PDB entry 4D0D | X-ray diffraction, 3.13 A resolution | chains A and B of the 3 polymer chains in the assembly

[Chain A]
Name: Major histocompatibility complex class I glycoprotein haplotype B2
Source organism: Gallus gallus
Notes: fragment: extracellular domains, residues 22-293
UniProtKB: O46789 (O46789_CHICK); residues 1-272 here correspond to UniProt positions 22-293 (UniProt number = residue number + 21)
Chain sequence (310 residues; numbered 1 to 310; the number before each row is that of its first residue):
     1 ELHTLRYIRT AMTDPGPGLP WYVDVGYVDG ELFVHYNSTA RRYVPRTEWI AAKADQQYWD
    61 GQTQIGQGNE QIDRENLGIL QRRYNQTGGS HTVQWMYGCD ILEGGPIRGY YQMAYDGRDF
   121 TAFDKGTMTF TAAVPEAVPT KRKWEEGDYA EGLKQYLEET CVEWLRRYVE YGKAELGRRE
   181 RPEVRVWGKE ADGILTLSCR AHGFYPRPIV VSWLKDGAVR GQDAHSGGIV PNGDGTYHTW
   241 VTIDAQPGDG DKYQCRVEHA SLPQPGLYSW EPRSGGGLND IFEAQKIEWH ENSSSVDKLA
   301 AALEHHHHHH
Unresolved in the structure: 276-310
Disulfides: Cys99-Cys161, Cys199-Cys255
Construct notes: expression tag (273-310)
Reported in the primary citation:
  - contacts within the chain: Asp24-Tyr43
  - specificity-determining residues: Tyr43, Met113

[Chain B]
Name: Beta-2-microglobulin
Source organism: Gallus gallus
UniProtKB: P21611 (B2MG_CHICK); residues 1-98 here correspond to UniProt positions 22-119 (UniProt number = residue number + 21)
Chain sequence (98 residues; row label = number of the first residue in the row):
     1 DLTPKVQVYS RFPASAGTKN VLNCFAAGFH PPKISITLMK DGVPMEGAQY SDMSFNDDWT
    61 FQRLVHADFT PSSGSTYACK VEHETLKEPQ VYKWDPEF
Unresolved in the structure: 1, 98
Disulfides: Cys24-Cys79

[How chain A and chain B interact]
Residue-residue contacts (63):
  Arg6(A) - Asp57(B)  salt bridge
  Ile8(A) - Ser54(B)
  Ile8(A) - Phe55(B)  hydrophobic
  Arg9(A) - Phe55(B)
  Thr10(A) - Phe55(B)
  Thr10(A) - Phe61(B)
  Met12(A) - Pro32(B)  hydrophobic
  Met12(A) - Met53(B)  hydrophobic
  Asp14(A) - Lys33(B)  salt bridge
  Pro15(A) - Lys33(B)
  Gly16(A) - Lys33(B)
  Leu19(A) - Arg63(B)
  Val25(A) - Met53(B)
  Tyr27(A) - Ser54(B)  hydrogen bond
  Leu32(A) - Asp52(B)
  His35(A) - Asp52(B)  salt bridge
  Arg46(A) - Asp52(B)  salt bridge
  Ser90(A) - Pro31(B)
  Thr92(A) - His30(B)
  Thr92(A) - Pro32(B)
  Gln94(A) - Phe55(B)
  Gln94(A) - Trp59(B)  hydrogen bond (side chain-backbone)
  Gln94(A) - Phe61(B)
  Trp95(A) - Phe55(B)
  Met96(A) - Phe55(B)  hydrophobic
  Met96(A) - Asn56(B)
  Met96(A) - Asp57(B)
  Met96(A) - Trp59(B)  hydrophobic
  Gln112(A) - Trp59(B)
  Met113(A) - Trp59(B)
  Ala114(A) - Trp59(B)  hydrophobic
  Asp116(A) - His30(B)
  Gly117(A) - His30(B)  hydrogen bond (backbone-side chain)
  Asp119(A) - Trp59(B)  hydrogen bond
  Arg185(A) - Pro13(B)
  Arg185(A) - Ala14(B)  hydrogen bond (side chain-backbone)
  Arg185(A) - Pro96(B)  hydrogen bond (side chain-backbone)
  Trp187(A) - Glu97(B)
  Lys189(A) - Asp95(B)  salt bridge
  Arg200(A) - Tyr9(B)
  His202(A) - Ser10(B)  hydrogen bond (side chain-backbone)
  His202(A) - Arg11(B)
  His202(A) - Phe12(B)
  His202(A) - Pro13(B)
  Gly203(A) - Arg11(B)
  Gly227(A) - Gln7(B)  hydrogen bond (backbone-side chain)
  Val230(A) - Gln7(B)
  Val230(A) - Tyr9(B)
  Val230(A) - Phe25(B)  hydrophobic
  Pro231(A) - Tyr9(B)  hydrogen bond (backbone-side chain)
  Pro231(A) - Phe25(B)
  Pro231(A) - Leu64(B)
  Asn232(A) - Tyr9(B)
  Asn232(A) - Arg11(B)
  Asn232(A) - Asn23(B)
  Asn232(A) - Leu64(B)
  Gly233(A) - Leu64(B)
  Gly233(A) - His66(B)
  Asp234(A) - Arg11(B)  salt bridge
  Thr236(A) - Arg11(B)
  His238(A) - Tyr9(B)
  His238(A) - Ser10(B)
  Trp240(A) - Gln7(B)
Other interface residues (no listed pair), chain B (30 interface residues in all): Val8, Ser15, Glu84

[Summary]
40 residues of chain A face 30 of chain B across their interface, with 9 hydrogen bonds and 6 salt bridges.
Polar contacts include Arg6(A)-Asp57(B), Asp14(A)-Lys33(B) and His35(A)-Asp52(B). The paper reports
specificity determinants Tyr43(A) and Met113(A); contacts within the chain involving Asp24(A) and Tyr43(A).
Here chain A is Major histocompatibility complex class I glycoprotein haplotype B2 and chain B is
Beta-2-microglobulin, both from Gallus gallus. Entry 4D0D (Complex of a B2 chicken MHC class I molecule and a
8MER chicken peptide) was determined by X-ray diffraction, deposited together with 2YEZ, 4CVX, 4CVZ, 4CW1,
4D0B and 4D0C.
